Entry 2G95 (X-ray diffraction, 1.90 A resolution); this record covers chains A and B.

[Chain A (and B)]
Name: Nicotinamide phosphoribosyltransferase
Organism: Rattus norvegicus
Notes: EC 2.4.2.12; chain B of this document is another copy of the same molecule, construct and numbering; everything in this record applies to it too
Reference sequence: Q80Z29 (NAMPT_RAT); residues 1-491 here = UniProt positions 1-491
Sequence (491 residues; row label = number of the first residue in the row):
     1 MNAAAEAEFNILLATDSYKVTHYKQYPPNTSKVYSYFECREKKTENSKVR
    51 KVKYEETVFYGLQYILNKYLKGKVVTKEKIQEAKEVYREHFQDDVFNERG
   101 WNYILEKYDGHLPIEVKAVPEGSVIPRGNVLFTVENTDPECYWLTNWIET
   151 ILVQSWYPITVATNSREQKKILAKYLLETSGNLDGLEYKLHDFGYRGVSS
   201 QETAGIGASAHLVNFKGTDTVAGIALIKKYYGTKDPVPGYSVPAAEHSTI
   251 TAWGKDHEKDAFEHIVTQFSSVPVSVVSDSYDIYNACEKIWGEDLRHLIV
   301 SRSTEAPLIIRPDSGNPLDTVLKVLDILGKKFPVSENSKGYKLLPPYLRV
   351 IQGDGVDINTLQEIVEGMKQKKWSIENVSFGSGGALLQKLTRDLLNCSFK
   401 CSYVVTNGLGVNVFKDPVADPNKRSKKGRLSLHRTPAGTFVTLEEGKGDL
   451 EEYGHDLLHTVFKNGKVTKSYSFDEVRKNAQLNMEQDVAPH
Unresolved in the structure: 1-7, 43-51, 414-424, 484-491 (chain B: 1-7, 44-53, 413-420, 486-491)
Curated features (UniProtKB/Swiss-Prot):
  - binding site (diphosphate): Arg196, His247, Arg311
  - binding site (beta-nicotinamide D-ribonucleotide): Asp219, Arg311 to Asp313, Gly353, Asp354, Gly384, Arg392
  - modified residue: Met1 (N-acetylmethionine), Tyr188 (Phosphotyrosine), Ser472 (Phosphoserine)

[Interface between chain A and chain B]
Pairs across the interface - 161 pairs, chain A then chain B:
  Phe9(A) - Gln201(B)
  Ala14(A) - Tyr195(B)
  Thr15(A) - Tyr195(B)
  Thr15(A) - Asp219(B)
  Asp16(A) - Tyr195(B)
  Asp16(A) - Arg196(B)  salt bridge
  Asp16(A) - Asp219(B)
  Ser17(A) - Thr218(B)
  Ser17(A) - Asp219(B)  hydrogen bond (backbone-backbone)
  Ser17(A) - Thr220(B)
  Ser17(A) - Ser241(B)
  Tyr18(A) - Arg196(B)  hydrogen bond
  Tyr18(A) - Asp219(B)  hydrogen bond (backbone-side chain)
  Tyr18(A) - Ala244(B)  hydrophobic
  Tyr18(A) - Glu246(B)  hydrogen bond
  Lys19(A) - Arg196(B)
  Lys19(A) - Glu246(B)  salt bridge
  Thr21(A) - Pro243(B)
  Thr21(A) - Phe269(B)
  His22(A) - Ala244(B)
  His22(A) - Glu246(B)  salt bridge
  Lys24(A) - His264(B)  hydrogen bond (backbone-side chain)
  Lys24(A) - Gln268(B)
  Gln25(A) - Ala244(B)  hydrogen bond (side chain-backbone)
  Gln25(A) - Ala245(B)
  Gln25(A) - Thr249(B)  hydrogen bond (backbone-side chain)
  Gln25(A) - Trp253(B)  hydrogen bond (backbone-side chain)
  Tyr26(A) - Trp253(B)
  Pro27(A) - Ala252(B)
  Pro27(A) - Trp253(B)  hydrophobic
  Tyr69(A) - Gln201(B)
  Val86(A) - Val221(B)  hydrophobic
  Tyr87(A) - Val221(B)  hydrophobic
  Glu89(A) - Lys228(B)  salt bridge
  Glu89(A) - Pro236(B)
  Glu89(A) - Pro238(B)
  His90(A) - Thr218(B)  hydrogen bond (side chain-backbone)
  His90(A) - Val221(B)
  His90(A) - Ile224(B)
  His90(A) - Gly239(B)
  His90(A) - Tyr240(B)
  His90(A) - Ser241(B)  hydrogen bond (backbone-backbone)
  Phe91(A) - Ser241(B)
  Phe91(A) - Val242(B)
  Phe91(A) - Val272(B)
  Gln92(A) - Val237(B)
  Asp93(A) - Ser271(B)
  Asp93(A) - Val272(B)
  Val95(A) - Phe269(B)  hydrophobic
  Asn146(A) - Ser248(B)
  Glu149(A) - Arg196(B)  salt bridge
  Thr150(A) - Tyr195(B)
  Thr150(A) - Arg196(B)
  Ile151(A) - Gln201(B)
  Val153(A) - Arg196(B)
  Gln154(A) - Tyr195(B)  hydrogen bond (side chain-backbone)
  Gln154(A) - Val198(B)
  Gln154(A) - Ser200(B)
  Gln154(A) - Gln201(B)  hydrogen bond
  Trp156(A) - Arg196(B)  hydrogen bond (side chain-backbone)
  Trp156(A) - Gly197(B)
  Trp156(A) - Val198(B)  hydrogen bond (side chain-backbone)
  Trp156(A) - Ser199(B)
  Trp156(A) - Gln388(B)
  Tyr157(A) - Ser199(B)
  Tyr195(A) - Ala14(B)
  Tyr195(A) - Thr15(B)
  Tyr195(A) - Asp16(B)
  Tyr195(A) - Thr150(B)
  Tyr195(A) - Gln154(B)  hydrogen bond (backbone-side chain)
  Arg196(A) - Asp16(B)  salt bridge
  Arg196(A) - Tyr18(B)  hydrogen bond
  Arg196(A) - Glu149(B)  salt bridge
  Arg196(A) - Thr150(B)
  Arg196(A) - Val153(B)
  Arg196(A) - Trp156(B)
  Arg196(A) - Arg392(B)  hydrogen bond (backbone-side chain)
  Gly197(A) - Trp156(B)
  Gly197(A) - Arg392(B)
  Val198(A) - Gln154(B)
  Val198(A) - Trp156(B)  hydrogen bond (backbone-side chain)
  Ser199(A) - Trp156(B)
  Ser199(A) - Tyr157(B)
  Ser199(A) - Ser199(B)  hydrogen bond
  Ser199(A) - Thr203(B)  hydrogen bond
  Ser200(A) - Gln154(B)
  Ser200(A) - Ser200(B)  hydrogen bond
  Ser200(A) - Glu202(B)
  Ser200(A) - Thr203(B)  hydrogen bond
  Ser200(A) - Ile206(B)
  Gln201(A) - Phe9(B)
  Gln201(A) - Ala14(B)
  Gln201(A) - Tyr69(B)
  Gln201(A) - Gln154(B)  hydrogen bond
  Gln201(A) - Glu202(B)  hydrogen bond (backbone-side chain)
  Glu202(A) - Ser200(B)
  Glu202(A) - Gln201(B)  hydrogen bond (side chain-backbone)
  Glu202(A) - Glu202(B)  hydrogen bond (backbone-side chain)
  Thr203(A) - Ser199(B)  hydrogen bond
  Thr203(A) - Ser200(B)  hydrogen bond
  Thr203(A) - Thr203(B)  hydrogen bond
  Ile206(A) - Ser199(B)
  Ile206(A) - Ser200(B)
  Thr218(A) - Ser17(B)
  Thr218(A) - His90(B)  hydrogen bond (backbone-side chain)
  Asp219(A) - Thr15(B)
  Asp219(A) - Asp16(B)
  Asp219(A) - Ser17(B)  hydrogen bond (backbone-backbone)
  Asp219(A) - Tyr18(B)  hydrogen bond (side chain-backbone)
  Val221(A) - Leu13(B)
  Val221(A) - Ser17(B)
  Val221(A) - Val86(B)  hydrophobic
  Val221(A) - Tyr87(B)  hydrophobic
  Val221(A) - His90(B)
  Lys228(A) - Glu89(B)  salt bridge
  Pro236(A) - Glu89(B)
  Val237(A) - Glu89(B)
  Pro238(A) - Glu89(B)
  Gly239(A) - His90(B)
  Tyr240(A) - His90(B)
  Ser241(A) - Ser17(B)
  Ser241(A) - His90(B)  hydrogen bond (backbone-backbone)
  Ser241(A) - Phe91(B)
  Val242(A) - Phe91(B)
  Pro243(A) - Thr21(B)
  Ala244(A) - Tyr18(B)  hydrophobic
  Ala244(A) - His22(B)
  Ala244(A) - Gln25(B)  hydrogen bond (backbone-side chain)
  Ala245(A) - Gln25(B)
  Glu246(A) - Tyr18(B)  hydrogen bond
  Glu246(A) - His22(B)  salt bridge
  Ser248(A) - Tyr26(B)
  Ser248(A) - Asn146(B)
  Thr249(A) - His22(B)
  Thr249(A) - Gln25(B)  hydrogen bond
  Thr249(A) - Tyr26(B)
  Thr251(A) - Val411(B)
  Ala252(A) - Tyr26(B)  hydrophobic
  Ala252(A) - Pro27(B)
  Ala252(A) - Thr406(B)
  Trp253(A) - Gln25(B)  hydrogen bond (side chain-backbone)
  Trp253(A) - Tyr26(B)
  Trp253(A) - Pro27(B)  hydrophobic
  His264(A) - Lys24(B)  hydrogen bond (side chain-backbone)
  Gln268(A) - Lys24(B)  hydrogen bond (side chain-backbone)
  Phe269(A) - Thr21(B)
  Ser271(A) - Asp93(B)  hydrogen bond
  Val272(A) - Phe91(B)
  Val272(A) - Gln92(B)
  Val272(A) - Asp93(B)
  Gln388(A) - Trp156(B)
  Gln388(A) - Gln388(B)
  Gln388(A) - Leu390(B)  hydrogen bond (side chain-backbone)
  Gln388(A) - Thr391(B)
  Lys389(A) - Thr391(B)
  Leu390(A) - Gln388(B)
  Thr391(A) - Gln388(B)
  Thr391(A) - Lys389(B)
  Arg392(A) - Arg196(B)
  Arg392(A) - Gly197(B)
  Val413(A) - Thr251(B)
Other interface residues (no listed pair), chain A (80 interface residues in all): Glu8, Leu13, Pro28, Ala204, Thr220, Ile224, Cys401, Val404, Thr406
Other interface residues (no listed pair), chain B (81 interface residues in all): Glu8, Lys19, Val95, Ile151, Phe193, Ile265, Cys401, Val404, Asn412

[Summary]
Chain A and chain B form an interface of 80 and 81 residues respectively, with 41 hydrogen bonds and 9 salt
bridges. Polar contacts include Asp16(A)-Arg196(B), Lys19(A)-Glu246(B) and His22(A)-Glu246(B). Curated
annotation (UniProt) lists 3 diphosphate-binding residues and 8 beta-nicotinamide D-ribonucleotide-binding
residues on chain A.
Both chains are Nicotinamide phosphoribosyltransferase (Rattus norvegicus). Entry 2G95 (Crystal Structure of
Visfatin/Pre-B Cell Colony Enhancing Factor 1/Nicotinamide Phosphoribosyltransferase) was determined by X-ray
diffraction together with 2G96 and 2G97 from the same study.
